PDB entry 9E13 | electron microscopy, 4.50 A resolution (low resolution: residue-level contacts below are approximate; hydrogen-bond / salt-bridge calls are withheld) | chains A and C of the 14 polymer chains in the assembly

== Chain A ==
Protein: Cytoplasmic dynein 1 heavy chain 1
Source organism: Homo sapiens
UniProtKB: Q14204 (DYHC1_HUMAN); numbering as in UniProt (aligned over 1-4646)
Amino-acid sequence (4646 residues; each row starts with the number of its first residue):
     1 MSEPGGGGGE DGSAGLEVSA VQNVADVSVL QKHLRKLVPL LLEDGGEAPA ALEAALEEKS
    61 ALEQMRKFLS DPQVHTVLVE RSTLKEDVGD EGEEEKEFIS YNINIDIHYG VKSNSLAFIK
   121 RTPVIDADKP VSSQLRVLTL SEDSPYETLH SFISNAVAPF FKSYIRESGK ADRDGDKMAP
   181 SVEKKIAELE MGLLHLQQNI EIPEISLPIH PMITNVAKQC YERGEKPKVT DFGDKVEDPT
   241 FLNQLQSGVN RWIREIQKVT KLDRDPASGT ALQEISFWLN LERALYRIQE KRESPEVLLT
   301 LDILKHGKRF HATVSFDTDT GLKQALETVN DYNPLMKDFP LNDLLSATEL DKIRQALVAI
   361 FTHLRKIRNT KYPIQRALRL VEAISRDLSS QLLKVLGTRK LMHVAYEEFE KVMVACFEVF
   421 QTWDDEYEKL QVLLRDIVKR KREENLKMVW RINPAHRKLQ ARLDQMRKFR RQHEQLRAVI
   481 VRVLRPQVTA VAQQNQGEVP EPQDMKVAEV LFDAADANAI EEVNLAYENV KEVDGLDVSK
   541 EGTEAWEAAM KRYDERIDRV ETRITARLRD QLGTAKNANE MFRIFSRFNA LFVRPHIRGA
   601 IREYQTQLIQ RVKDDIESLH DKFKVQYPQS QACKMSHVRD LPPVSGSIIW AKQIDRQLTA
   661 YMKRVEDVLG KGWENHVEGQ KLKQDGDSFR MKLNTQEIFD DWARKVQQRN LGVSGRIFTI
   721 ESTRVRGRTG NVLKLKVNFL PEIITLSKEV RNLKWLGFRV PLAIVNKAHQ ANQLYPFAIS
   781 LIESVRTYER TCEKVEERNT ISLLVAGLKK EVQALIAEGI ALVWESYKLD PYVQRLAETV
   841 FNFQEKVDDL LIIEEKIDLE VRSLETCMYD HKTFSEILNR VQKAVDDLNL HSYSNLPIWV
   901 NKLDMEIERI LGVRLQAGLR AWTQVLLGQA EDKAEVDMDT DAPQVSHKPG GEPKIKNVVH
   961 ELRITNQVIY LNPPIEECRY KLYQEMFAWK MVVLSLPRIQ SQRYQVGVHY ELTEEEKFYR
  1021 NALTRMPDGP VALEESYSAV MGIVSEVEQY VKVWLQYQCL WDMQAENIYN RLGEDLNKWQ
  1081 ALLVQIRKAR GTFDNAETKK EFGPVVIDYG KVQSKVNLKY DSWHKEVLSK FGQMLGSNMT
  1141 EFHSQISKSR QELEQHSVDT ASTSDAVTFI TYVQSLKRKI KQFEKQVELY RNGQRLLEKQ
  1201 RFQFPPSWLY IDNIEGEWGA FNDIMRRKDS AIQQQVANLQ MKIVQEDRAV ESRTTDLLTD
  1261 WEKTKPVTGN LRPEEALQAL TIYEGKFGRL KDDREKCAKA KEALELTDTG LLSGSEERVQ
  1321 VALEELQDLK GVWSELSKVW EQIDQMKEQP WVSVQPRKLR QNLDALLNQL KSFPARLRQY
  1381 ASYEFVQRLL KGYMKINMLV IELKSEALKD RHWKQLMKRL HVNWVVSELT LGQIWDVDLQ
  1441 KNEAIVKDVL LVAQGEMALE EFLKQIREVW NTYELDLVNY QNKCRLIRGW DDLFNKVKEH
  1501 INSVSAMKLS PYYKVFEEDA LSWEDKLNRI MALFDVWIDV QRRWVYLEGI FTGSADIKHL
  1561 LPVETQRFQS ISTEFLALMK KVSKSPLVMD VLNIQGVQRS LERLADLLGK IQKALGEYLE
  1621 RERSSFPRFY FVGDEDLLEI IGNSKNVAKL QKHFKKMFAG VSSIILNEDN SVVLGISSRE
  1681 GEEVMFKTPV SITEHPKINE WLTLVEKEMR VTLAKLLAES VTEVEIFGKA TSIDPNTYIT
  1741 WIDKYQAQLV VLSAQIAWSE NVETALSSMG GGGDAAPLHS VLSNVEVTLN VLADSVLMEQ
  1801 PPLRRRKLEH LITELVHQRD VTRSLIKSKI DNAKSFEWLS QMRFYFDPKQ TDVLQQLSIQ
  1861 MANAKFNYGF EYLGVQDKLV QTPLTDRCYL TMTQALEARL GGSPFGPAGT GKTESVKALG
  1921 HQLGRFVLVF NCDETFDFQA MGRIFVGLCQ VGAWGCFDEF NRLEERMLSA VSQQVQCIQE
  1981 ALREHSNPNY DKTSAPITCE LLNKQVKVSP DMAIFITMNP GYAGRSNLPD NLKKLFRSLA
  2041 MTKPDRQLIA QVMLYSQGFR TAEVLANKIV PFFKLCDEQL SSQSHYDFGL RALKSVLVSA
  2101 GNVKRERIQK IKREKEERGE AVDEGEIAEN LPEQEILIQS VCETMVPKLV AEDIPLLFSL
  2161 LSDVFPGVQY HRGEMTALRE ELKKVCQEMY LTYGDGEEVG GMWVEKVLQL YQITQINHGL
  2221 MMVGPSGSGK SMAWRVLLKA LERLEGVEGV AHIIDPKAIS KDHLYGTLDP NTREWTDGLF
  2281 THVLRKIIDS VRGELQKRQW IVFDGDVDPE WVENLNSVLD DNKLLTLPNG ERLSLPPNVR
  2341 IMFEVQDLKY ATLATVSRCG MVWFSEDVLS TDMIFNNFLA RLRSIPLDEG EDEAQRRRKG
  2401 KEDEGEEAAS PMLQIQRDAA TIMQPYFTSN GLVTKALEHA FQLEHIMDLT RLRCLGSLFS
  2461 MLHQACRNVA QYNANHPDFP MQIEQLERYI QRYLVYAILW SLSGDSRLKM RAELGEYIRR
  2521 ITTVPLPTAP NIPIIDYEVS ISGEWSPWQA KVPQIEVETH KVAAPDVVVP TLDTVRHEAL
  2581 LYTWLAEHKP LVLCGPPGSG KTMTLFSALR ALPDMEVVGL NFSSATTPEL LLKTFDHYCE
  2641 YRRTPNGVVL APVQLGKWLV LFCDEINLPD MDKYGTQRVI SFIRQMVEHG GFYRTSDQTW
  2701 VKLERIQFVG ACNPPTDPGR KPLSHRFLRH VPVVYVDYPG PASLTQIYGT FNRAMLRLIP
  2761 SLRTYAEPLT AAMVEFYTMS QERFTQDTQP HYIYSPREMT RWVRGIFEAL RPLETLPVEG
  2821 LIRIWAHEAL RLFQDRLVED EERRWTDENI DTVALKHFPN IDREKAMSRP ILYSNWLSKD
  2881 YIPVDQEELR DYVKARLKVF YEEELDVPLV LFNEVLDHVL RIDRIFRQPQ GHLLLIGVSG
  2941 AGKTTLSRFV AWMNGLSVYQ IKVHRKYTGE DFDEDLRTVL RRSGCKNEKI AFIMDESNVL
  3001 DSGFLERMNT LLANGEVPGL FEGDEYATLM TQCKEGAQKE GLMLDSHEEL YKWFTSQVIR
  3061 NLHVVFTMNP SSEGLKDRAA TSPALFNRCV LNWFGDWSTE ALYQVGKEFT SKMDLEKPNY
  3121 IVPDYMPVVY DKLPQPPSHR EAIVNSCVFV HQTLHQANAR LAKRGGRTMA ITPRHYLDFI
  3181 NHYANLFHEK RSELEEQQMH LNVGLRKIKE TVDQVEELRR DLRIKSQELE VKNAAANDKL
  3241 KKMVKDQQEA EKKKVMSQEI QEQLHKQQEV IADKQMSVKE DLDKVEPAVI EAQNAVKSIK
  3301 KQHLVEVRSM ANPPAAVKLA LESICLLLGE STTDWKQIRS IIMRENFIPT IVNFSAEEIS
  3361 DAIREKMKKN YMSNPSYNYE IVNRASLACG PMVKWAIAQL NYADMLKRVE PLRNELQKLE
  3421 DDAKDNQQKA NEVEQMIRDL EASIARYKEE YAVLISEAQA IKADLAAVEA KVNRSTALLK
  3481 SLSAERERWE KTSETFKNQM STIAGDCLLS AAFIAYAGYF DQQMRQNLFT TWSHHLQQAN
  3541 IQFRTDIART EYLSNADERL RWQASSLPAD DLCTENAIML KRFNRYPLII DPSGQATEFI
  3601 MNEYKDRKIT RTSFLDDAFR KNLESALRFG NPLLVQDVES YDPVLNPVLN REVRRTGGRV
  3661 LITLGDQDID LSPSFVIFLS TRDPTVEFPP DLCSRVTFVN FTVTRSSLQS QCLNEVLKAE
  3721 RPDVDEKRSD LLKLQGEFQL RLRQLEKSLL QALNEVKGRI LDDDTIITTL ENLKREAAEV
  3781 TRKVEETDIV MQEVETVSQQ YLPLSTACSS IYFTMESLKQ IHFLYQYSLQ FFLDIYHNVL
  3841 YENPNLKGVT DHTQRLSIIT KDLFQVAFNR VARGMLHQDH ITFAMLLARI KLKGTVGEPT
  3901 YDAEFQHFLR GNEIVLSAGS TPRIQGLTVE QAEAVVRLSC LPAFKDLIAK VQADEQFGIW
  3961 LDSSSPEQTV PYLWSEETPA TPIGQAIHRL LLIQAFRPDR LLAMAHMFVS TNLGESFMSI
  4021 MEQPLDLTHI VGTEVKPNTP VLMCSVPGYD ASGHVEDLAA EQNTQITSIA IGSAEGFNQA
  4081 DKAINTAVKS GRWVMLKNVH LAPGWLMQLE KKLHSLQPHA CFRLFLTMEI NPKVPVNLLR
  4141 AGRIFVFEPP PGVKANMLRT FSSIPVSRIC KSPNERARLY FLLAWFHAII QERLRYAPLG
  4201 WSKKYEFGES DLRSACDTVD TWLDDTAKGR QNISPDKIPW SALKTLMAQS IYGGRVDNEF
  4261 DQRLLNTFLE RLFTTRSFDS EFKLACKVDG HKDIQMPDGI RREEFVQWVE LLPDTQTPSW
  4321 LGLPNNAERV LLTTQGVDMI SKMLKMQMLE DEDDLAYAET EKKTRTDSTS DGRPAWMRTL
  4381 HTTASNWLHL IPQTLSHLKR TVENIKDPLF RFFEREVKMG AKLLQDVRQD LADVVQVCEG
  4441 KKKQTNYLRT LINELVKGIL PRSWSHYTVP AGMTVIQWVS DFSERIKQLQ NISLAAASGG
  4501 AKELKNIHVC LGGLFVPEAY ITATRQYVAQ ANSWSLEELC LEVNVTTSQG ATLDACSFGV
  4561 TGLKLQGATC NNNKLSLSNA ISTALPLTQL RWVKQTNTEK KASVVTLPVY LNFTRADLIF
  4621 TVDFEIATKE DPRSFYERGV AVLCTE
Disordered / not traced: 1-19, 489-511, 931-945, 2390-2409, 4348-4373, 4646
Bound ions: Mg2+ site 1: Thr1913, Asp1958 (together with ADP); Mg2+ site 2: Ser2231, Glu2344 (together with ATP)
Ligand contacts:
  - ADP (adenosine-5'-diphosphate), molecule 1: Leu1879, Val1880, Thr1882, Thr1885, Ala1908, Gly1909, Thr1910, Gly1911, Lys1912, Thr1913, Glu1914, Asp1958, Ile2049, Leu2090, Arg2091, Lys2094, Asp2320, Asp2321, Arg2358
  - ADP, molecule 2: Val2567, Val2568, Val2569, Thr2571, Thr2574, Pro2596, Pro2597, Gly2598, Ser2599, Gly2600, Lys2601, Thr2602, Met2603, Pro2739, Ile2747, Tyr2748, Phe2751, Pro2796, Arg2797, Thr2800
  - ADP, molecule 3: Val2907, Pro2908, Leu2909, Val2910, Phe2912, Val2915, Val2938, Ser2939, Gly2940, Ala2941, Gly2942, Lys2943, Thr2944, Thr2945, Trp3097, Arg3174, Leu3177, Asn3650
  - ATP (adenosine-5'-triphosphate): Leu2191, Thr2192, Trp2203, Pro2225, Ser2226, Gly2227, Ser2228, Gly2229, Lys2230, Ser2231, Met2232, Glu2344, Leu2369, Met2373, Ile2374, Asn2377, Leu2452, Arg2684, Glu2688, Arg2726, Arg2729
Curated features (UniProtKB/Swiss-Prot):
  - binding site (ATP): Gly1906 to Thr1913, Gly2224 to Ser2231, Gly2595 to Thr2602, Gly2937 to Thr2944
  - modified residue: Ser2 (N-acetylserine), Ser70 (Phosphoserine), Lys1125 (N6-acetyllysine), Ser1230 (Phosphoserine), Lys3480 (N6-acetyllysine), Ser4162 (Phosphoserine), Lys4283 (N6-acetyllysine), Thr4366 (Phosphothreonine), Ser4368 (Phosphoserine)
  - natural variant: Glu94 (E94K: Found in a patient with spinal muscular atrophy; uncertain significance), Lys129 (K129I: In CDCBM13), Arg264 (R264L: In SMALED1), His306 (H306R: In CMT2O and SMALED1), Ile584 (I584L: In SMALED1), Arg598 (R598C: In CMT2O and SMALED1), Thr659 to Met662 (deletion: In CDCBM13), Lys671 (K671E: In SMALED1), Pro776 (P776L: In SMALED1), Tyr970 (Y970C: In SMALED1), Gly1132 (G1132E: In SMALED1), Gln1194 (Q1194R: In CMT2O), 9 further natural variant entries in UniProt

== Chain C ==
Protein: Cytoplasmic dynein 1 intermediate chain 2
Source organism: Homo sapiens
UniProtKB: Q13409 (DC1I2_HUMAN); the author numbering skips numbers that UniProt does not, so the offset changes along the chain: -25 to 217 = UniProt 1-243; 244-638 = UniProt 244-638
Amino-acid sequence (638 residues; each row starts with the number of its first residue; note: 26 numbers in that range are skipped by the numbering (no residue carries them; nothing is unmodelled there); numbers below 1 keep their minus sign (Met-25 is residue -25)):
   -25 MSDKSELKAE LERKKQRLAQ IREEKKRKEE ERKKKETDQK KEAVAPVQEE SDLEKKRREA
    35 EALLQSMGLT PESPIVFSEY WVPPPMSPSS KSVSTPSEAG SQDSGDGAVG SRTLHWDTDP
    95 SVLQLHSDSD LGRGPIKLGM AKITQVDFPP REIVTYTKET QTPVMAQPKE DEEEDDDVVA
   155 PKPPIEPEEE KTLKKDEEND SKAPPHELTE EEKQQILHSE EFLSFFDHST RIVERALSEQ
   215 INI
   244 FFDYSGRDLE DKEGEIQAGA KLSLNRQFFD ERWSKHRVVS CLDWSSQYPE LLVASYNNNE
   304 DAPHEPDGVA LVWNMKYKKT TPEYVFHCQS AVMSATFAKF HPNLVVGGTY SGQIVLWDNR
   364 SNKRTPVQRT PLSAAAHTHP VYCVNVVGTQ NAHNLISIST DGKICSWSLD MLSHPQDSME
   424 LVHKQSKAVA VTSMSFPVGD VNNFVVGSEE GSVYTACRHG SKAGISEMFE GHQGPITGIH
   484 CHAAVGAVDF SHLFVTSSFD WTVKLWTTKN NKPLYSFEDN ADYVYDVMWS PTHPALFACV
   544 DGMGRLDLWN LNNDTEVPTA SISVEGNPAL NRVRWTHSGR EIAVGDSEGQ IVIYDVGEQI
   604 AVPRNDEWAR FGRTLAEINA NRADAEEEAA TRIPA
Disordered / not traced: -25 to 181, 244-263, 622-638
Curated features (UniProtKB/Swiss-Prot):
  - modified residue: Ser-24 (N-acetylserine), Ser25 (Diphosphoserine), Ser64 (Phosphoserine), Thr69 (Phosphothreonine), Ser71 (Phosphoserine), Ser75 (Phosphoserine), Ser78 (Phosphoserine)

== Chain A / chain C interface ==
Pairs across the interface (57; chain A residue first):
  Asn577(A) - Asp522(C)
  Asn577(A) - Asn523(C)
  Asn579(A) - Glu559(C)
  Asn579(A) - Val560(C)
  Arg583(A) - Glu559(C)
  Lys622(A) - Asp525(C)
  Gln631(A) - Ala572(C)
  Gln631(A) - Ser590(C)
  Ala632(A) - Tyr526(C)
  Ala632(A) - Tyr528(C)
  Met635(A) - Tyr528(C)
  Met635(A) - Ala572(C)
  Met635(A) - Asn574(C)
  Val638(A) - Val281(C)
  Val638(A) - Asn300(C)
  Val638(A) - Tyr385(C)
  Arg639(A) - Tyr385(C)
  Arg639(A) - Thr480(C)
  Arg639(A) - Tyr528(C)
  Arg639(A) - Asp529(C)
  Arg639(A) - Asn574(C)
  Arg639(A) - Arg575(C)
  Asp640(A) - Tyr353(C)
  Asp640(A) - Pro383(C)
  Asp640(A) - Tyr385(C)
  Asp640(A) - Glu452(C)
  Ile649(A) - Pro478(C)
  Ile649(A) - Phe502(C)
  Gln653(A) - Phe502(C)
  Gln653(A) - Asp503(C)
  Gln653(A) - Ala524(C)
  Gln653(A) - Asp525(C)
  Gln653(A) - Tyr526(C)
  Arg656(A) - His475(C)
  Arg656(A) - Asp503(C)
  Arg656(A) - Thr505(C)
  Arg656(A) - Glu521(C)
  Gln657(A) - Asn523(C)
  Gln657(A) - Ala524(C)
  Lys748(A) - Tyr353(C)
  Arg751(A) - Thr403(C)
  Arg751(A) - Glu452(C)
  Asn752(A) - Glu452(C)
  Trp755(A) - Glu452(C)
  Trp755(A) - Glu453(C)
  Trp755(A) - Gly454(C)
  Tyr775(A) - Thr381(C)
  Pro776(A) - Thr381(C)
  Ile779(A) - Thr381(C)
  Glu783(A) - Gln332(C)
  Arg786(A) - Asp310(C)
  Arg786(A) - Gln332(C)
  Thr787(A) - Gln332(C)
  Arg790(A) - His307(C)
  Arg790(A) - Gln332(C)
  Gln844(A) - Thr368(C)
  Asp848(A) - Lys366(C)
Interface residues without a listed pair, chain A (36 interface residues in all): Ala578, Leu619, Ser636, Leu641, Trp650, Ser780, Lys794, Gln834, Phe841
Interface residues without a listed pair, chain C (48 interface residues in all): Ser283, Pro306, Glu308, Ser333, Ser354, Gln356, Arg372, Leu375, Ser376, His382, Ala433, Gln476, Gly477

== Overview ==
36 residues of chain A and 48 residues of chain C are in contact. Ligands of chain A: 3 copies of ADP and ATP.
Thr1913(A) and Asp1958(A) coordinate Mg2+ site 1. From UniProt: 32 ATP-binding residues on chain A.
Chain A is Cytoplasmic dynein 1 heavy chain 1 and chain C is Cytoplasmic dynein 1 intermediate chain 2, both
from Homo sapiens; the structure, Full-length human dynein-1 in phi-like comformation bound to a Lis1 dimer
under Lis1 condition, was determined by electron microscopy (same publication as 9E0Z, 9E10, 9E11, 9E12 and
9E14).
